8OZF - chains H and Q of the 16 polymer chains in the assembly; structure by electron microscopy, 3.73 A resolution.

== Chain H ==
Molecule: TIR domain-containing protein
From: Maribacter polysiphoniae
UniProtKB: A0A316E683 (A0A316E683_9FLAO); residue numbers follow UniProt; this construct covers 1-452
Chain sequence (452 residues; each row starts with the number of its first residue):
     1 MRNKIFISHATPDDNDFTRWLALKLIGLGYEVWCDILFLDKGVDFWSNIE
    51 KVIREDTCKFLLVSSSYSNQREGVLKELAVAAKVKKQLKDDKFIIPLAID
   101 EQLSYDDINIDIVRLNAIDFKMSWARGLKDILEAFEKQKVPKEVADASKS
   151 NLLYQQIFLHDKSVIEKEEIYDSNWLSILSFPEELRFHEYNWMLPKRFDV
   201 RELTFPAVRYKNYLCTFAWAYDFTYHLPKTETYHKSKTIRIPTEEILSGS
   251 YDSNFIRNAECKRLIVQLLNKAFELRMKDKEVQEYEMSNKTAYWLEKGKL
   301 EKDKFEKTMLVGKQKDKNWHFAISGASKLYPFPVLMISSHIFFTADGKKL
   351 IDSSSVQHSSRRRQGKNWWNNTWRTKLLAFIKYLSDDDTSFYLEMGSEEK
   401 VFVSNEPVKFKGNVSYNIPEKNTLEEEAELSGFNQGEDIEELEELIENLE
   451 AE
Disordered / not traced: 419-452
Ligand contacts: Adenosine-5-Diphosphoribose (AR6; [(2R,3S,4R,5R)-5-(6-aminopurin-9-yl)-3,4-dihydroxy-oxolan-2-yl]methyl [hydroxy-[[(2R,3S,4R,5S)-3,4,5-trihydroxyoxolan-2-yl]methoxy]phosphoryl] hydrogen phosphate): His-9, Ala-10, Thr-11, Pro-12, Asp-35, Phe-45, Trp-46, Ile-49, Arg-71, Glu-72, Gly-73, Val-74, Glu-77
What the authors report for this chain:
  - binding site for Adenosine-5-Diphosphoribose: Phe-45, Tyr-105
  - catalytic residues: Glu-77 (citing earlier work)

== Chain Q ==
Molecule: 16-nt DNA strand
Sequence (16 nucleotides; row label = number of the first residue in the row):
     1 AAAAAAAAAAAAAAAA

== Interface between chain H and chain Q ==
Residue-residue contacts (17):
  Arg-201(H) with DA3(Q), salt bridge to the phosphate
  Arg-263(H) with DA3(Q), hydrogen bond to the base; DA4(Q), hydrogen bond to the base
  Val-266(H) with DA4(Q), phosphate contact; DA5(Q), phosphate contact
  Gln-267(H) with DA3(Q), hydrogen bond to the phosphate; DA4(Q), hydrogen bond to the phosphate
  Asn-270(H) with DA4(Q), phosphate contact
  Asn-289(H) with DA6(Q), base contact
  Lys-328(H) with DA5(Q), phosphate contact; DA6(Q), salt bridge to the phosphate
  His-358(H) with DA11(Q), base contact; DA12(Q), hydrogen bond to the base
  Arg-362(H) with DA13(Q), hydrogen bond to the base; DA14(Q), hydrogen bond to the sugar
  Lys-366(H) with DA14(Q), hydrogen bond to the phosphate; DA15(Q), salt bridge to the phosphate
Interface residues without a listed pair, chain H (14 interface residues in all): Lys-271, Ser-327, Ser-359, Arg-363
Interface residues without a listed pair, chain Q (10 interface residues in all): DA2

== In short ==
14 residues of chain H face 10 of chain Q across their interface, with 8 hydrogen bonds and 3 salt bridges.
Among the polar pairs are Arg-263(H)/DA3(Q), Arg-263(H)/DA4(Q) and His-358(H)/DA12(Q). Chain H binds
Adenosine-5-Diphosphoribose. From the paper: the catalytic residue Glu-77(H); a binding site for
Adenosine-5-Diphosphoribose at Phe-45(H) and Tyr-105(H).
Chain H is TIR domain-containing protein (Maribacter polysiphoniae) and chain Q is a 16-nt DNA strand; the
structure, cryoEM structure of SPARTA complex Tetramer Post-NAD cleavage-2, was determined by electron
microscopy, deposited together with 8OZ6, 8OZC, 8OZD, 8OZE, 8OZG and 8OZI.
